7W41 - chain A; structure by X-ray diffraction, 2.95 A resolution.

== Chain A ==
Molecule: Gastrin-releasing peptide receptor, GlgA glycogen synthase
Organism: Homo sapiens
UniProtKB: chimeric construct of P30550, Q9V2J8: residues 38-241 from P30550 (GRPR_HUMAN) positions 38-241 (same numbers); residues 242-437 from Q9V2J8 positions 218-413 (UniProt number = residue number - 24); residues 438-521 from P30550 (GRPR_HUMAN) positions 254-337 (UniProt number = residue number - 184)
Sequence (484 residues; numbered 38 to 521; the number before each row is that of its first residue):
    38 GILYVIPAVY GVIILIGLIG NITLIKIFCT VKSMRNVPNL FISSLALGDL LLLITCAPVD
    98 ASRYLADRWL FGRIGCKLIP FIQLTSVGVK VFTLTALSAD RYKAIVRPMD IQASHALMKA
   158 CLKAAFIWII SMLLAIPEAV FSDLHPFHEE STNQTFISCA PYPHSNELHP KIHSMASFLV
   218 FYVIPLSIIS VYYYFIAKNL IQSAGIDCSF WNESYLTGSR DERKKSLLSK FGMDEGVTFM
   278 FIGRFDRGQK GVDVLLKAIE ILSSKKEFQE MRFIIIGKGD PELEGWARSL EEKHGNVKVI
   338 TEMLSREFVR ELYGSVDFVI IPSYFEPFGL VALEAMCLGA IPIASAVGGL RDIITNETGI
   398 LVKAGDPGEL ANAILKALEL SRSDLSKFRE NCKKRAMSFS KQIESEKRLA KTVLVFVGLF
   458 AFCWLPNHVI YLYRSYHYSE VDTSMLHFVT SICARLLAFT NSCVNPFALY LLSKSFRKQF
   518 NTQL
Differences from the reference sequence: engineered mutation Lys127 (Ser in P30550), Ala157 (Ile in P30550), Glu443 (Arg259 in P30550)
Disulfides: Cys113-Cys196
Small-molecule neighbours: 8B8 ((2S)-3-(1H-indol-3-yl)-N-[[1-(5-methoxypyridin-2-yl)cyclohexyl]methyl]-2-methyl-2-[(4-nitrophenyl)carbamoylamino]propanamide): Cys93, Trp106, Cys113, Ile116, Pro117, Gln120, Leu121, Glu175, Phe178, Ser179, Cys196, Pro198, Tyr199, Pro200, His206, Pro207, His210, Ser214, Trp461, Asn464, His465, Tyr468, Ser472, Arg492, Ala495
From the paper describing this entry:
  - contacts within the chain: Asp137-Arg138 (salt bridge), Phe504-Tyr507 (pi stacking)
  - binding site for 8B8: Pro117, Gln120, Leu121, Glu175, Phe178, Ser179, Cys196, Pro198, Tyr199, Pro200, Pro207, His210, Asn464, His465, Tyr468, Arg492
  - mutagenesis - R443E: increased stability in response to 8B8 (citing earlier work)
  - mutagenesis - C93A (12-fold), Q120A (25-fold), E175A (10-fold): decreased signaling

== In short ==
Bound to chain A: compound 8B8. From the paper: a binding site for 8B8 at Pro117, Gln120 and Leu121 among
others; C93A, Q120A and E175A reduce signaling.
Chain A is Gastrin-releasing peptide receptor, GlgA glycogen synthase (Homo sapiens); the structure, Crystal
Structure of Human Gastrin Releasing Peptide Receptor in complex with the antagonist PD176252, was determined
by X-ray diffraction together with 7W3Z and 7W40 from the same study.
